PDB entry 8HJ2 | electron microscopy, 3.80 A resolution | chains B and G of the 5 polymer chains in the assembly

Chain B:
Name: Guanine nucleotide-binding protein G(I)/G(S)/G(T) subunit beta-1
Source organism: Homo sapiens
UniProtKB: P62873 (GBB1_HUMAN); residue numbers follow UniProt; this construct covers 1-340
Sequence (340 residues; row label = number of the first residue in the row):
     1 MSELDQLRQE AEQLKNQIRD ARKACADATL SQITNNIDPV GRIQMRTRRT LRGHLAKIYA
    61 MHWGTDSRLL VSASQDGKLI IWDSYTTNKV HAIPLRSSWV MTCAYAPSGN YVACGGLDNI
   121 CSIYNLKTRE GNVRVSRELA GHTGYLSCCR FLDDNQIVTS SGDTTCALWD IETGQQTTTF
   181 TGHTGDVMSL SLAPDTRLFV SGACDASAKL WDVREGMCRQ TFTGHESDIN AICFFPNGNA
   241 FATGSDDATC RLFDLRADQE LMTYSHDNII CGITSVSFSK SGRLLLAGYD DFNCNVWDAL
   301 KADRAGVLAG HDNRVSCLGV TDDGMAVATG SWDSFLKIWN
Disordered / not traced: 1-6
UniProt features mapped onto this chain:
  - modified residue: Ser2 (N-acetylserine), His266 (Phosphohistidine)
  - natural variant: Leu30 (L30F: In MRD42; uncertain significance), Arg52 (R52G: In MRD42), Gly64 (G64V: In MRD42), Asp76 (D76E: In MRD42; D76G: In MRD42), Gly77 (G77S: In MRD42), Lys78 (K78R: In MRD42), Ile80 (I80N: In MRD42; I80T: In MRD42), His91 (H91R: In MRD42; uncertain significance), Ala92 (A92T: In MRD42), Pro94 (P94S: In MRD42), Leu95 (L95P: In MRD42), Arg96 (R96L: In MRD42), 5 further natural variant entries in UniProt

Chain G:
Name: Guanine nucleotide-binding protein G(I)/G(S)/G(O) subunit gamma-2
Source organism: Homo sapiens
UniProtKB: P59768 (GBG2_HUMAN); residue numbers follow UniProt; this construct covers 1-71
Sequence (96 residues; each row starts with the number of its first residue; numbers below 1 keep their minus sign (His-24 is residue -24)):
   -24 HHHHHHGGGS DSLEFIASKL AGGGSMASNN TASIAQARKL VEQLKMEANI DRIKVSKAAA
    36 DLMAYCEAHA KEDPLLTPVP ASENPFREKK FFSAIL
Disordered / not traced: -24 to 16, 63-71
Sequence notes: expression tag (-24 to 0); engineered mutation Ser68 (Cys in P59768)
UniProt features mapped onto this chain:
  - modified residue: Ala2 (N-acetylalanine)

Interface between chain B and chain G:
Residue-residue contacts (24; chain B residue first):
  Ala11(B) - Leu19(G)  hydrophobic
  Ala26(B) - Val30(G)  hydrophobic
  Arg48(B) - Phe61(G)
  Tyr85(B) - Pro60(G)
  Gln220(B) - Ile25(G)
  Phe235(B) - Tyr40(G)  hydrophobic
  Asn237(B) - Tyr40(G)
  Asp254(B) - Ala33(G)
  Arg256(B) - Asp26(G)
  Arg256(B) - Arg27(G)
  Arg256(B) - Ile28(G)  hydrogen bond (backbone-backbone)
  Ala257(B) - Arg27(G)
  Ala257(B) - Ile28(G)
  Ser281(B) - Tyr40(G)
  Ser281(B) - Cys41(G)  hydrogen bond (side chain-backbone)
  Ser281(B) - His44(G)  hydrogen bond (side chain-backbone)
  Ser281(B) - Ala45(G)
  Ser281(B) - Asp48(G)
  Leu284(B) - Leu50(G)  hydrophobic
  Leu300(B) - Met38(G)  hydrophobic
  Gly324(B) - Pro49(G)
  Gly324(B) - Leu50(G)
  Met325(B) - Pro49(G)  hydrophobic
  Met325(B) - Glu58(G)
Also at the interface, not in a pair above, chain B (19 interface residues in all): Arg22, Cys25, Arg219, Asp323
Also at the interface, not in a pair above, chain G (23 interface residues in all): Met21, Lys29, Ser31, Leu37, Leu51

Summary:
19 residues of chain B face 23 of chain G across their interface, with 3 hydrogen bonds. Polar contacts
include Ser281(B)-Cys41(G), Ser281(B)-His44(G) and Arg256(B)-Ile28(G).
Here chain B is Guanine nucleotide-binding protein G(I)/G(S)/G(T) subunit beta-1 and chain G is Guanine
nucleotide-binding protein G(I)/G(S)/G(O) subunit gamma-2, both from Homo sapiens. Entry 8HJ2 (GPR21 wt with
G15 complex) was determined by electron microscopy (same publication as 8HJ1, 8HIX and 8HJ0).
